Entry 7KYC (electron microscopy, 2.80 A resolution); this record covers chains A and B.

[Chain A]
Name: Phospholipid-transporting ATPase DNF1
Organism: Saccharomyces cerevisiae (strain ATCC 204508 / S288c)
Notes: EC 7.6.2.1
Reference sequence: P32660 (ATC5_YEAST); residue numbers follow UniProt; this construct covers 1-1571
Amino-acid sequence (1571 residues; row label = number of the first residue in the row):
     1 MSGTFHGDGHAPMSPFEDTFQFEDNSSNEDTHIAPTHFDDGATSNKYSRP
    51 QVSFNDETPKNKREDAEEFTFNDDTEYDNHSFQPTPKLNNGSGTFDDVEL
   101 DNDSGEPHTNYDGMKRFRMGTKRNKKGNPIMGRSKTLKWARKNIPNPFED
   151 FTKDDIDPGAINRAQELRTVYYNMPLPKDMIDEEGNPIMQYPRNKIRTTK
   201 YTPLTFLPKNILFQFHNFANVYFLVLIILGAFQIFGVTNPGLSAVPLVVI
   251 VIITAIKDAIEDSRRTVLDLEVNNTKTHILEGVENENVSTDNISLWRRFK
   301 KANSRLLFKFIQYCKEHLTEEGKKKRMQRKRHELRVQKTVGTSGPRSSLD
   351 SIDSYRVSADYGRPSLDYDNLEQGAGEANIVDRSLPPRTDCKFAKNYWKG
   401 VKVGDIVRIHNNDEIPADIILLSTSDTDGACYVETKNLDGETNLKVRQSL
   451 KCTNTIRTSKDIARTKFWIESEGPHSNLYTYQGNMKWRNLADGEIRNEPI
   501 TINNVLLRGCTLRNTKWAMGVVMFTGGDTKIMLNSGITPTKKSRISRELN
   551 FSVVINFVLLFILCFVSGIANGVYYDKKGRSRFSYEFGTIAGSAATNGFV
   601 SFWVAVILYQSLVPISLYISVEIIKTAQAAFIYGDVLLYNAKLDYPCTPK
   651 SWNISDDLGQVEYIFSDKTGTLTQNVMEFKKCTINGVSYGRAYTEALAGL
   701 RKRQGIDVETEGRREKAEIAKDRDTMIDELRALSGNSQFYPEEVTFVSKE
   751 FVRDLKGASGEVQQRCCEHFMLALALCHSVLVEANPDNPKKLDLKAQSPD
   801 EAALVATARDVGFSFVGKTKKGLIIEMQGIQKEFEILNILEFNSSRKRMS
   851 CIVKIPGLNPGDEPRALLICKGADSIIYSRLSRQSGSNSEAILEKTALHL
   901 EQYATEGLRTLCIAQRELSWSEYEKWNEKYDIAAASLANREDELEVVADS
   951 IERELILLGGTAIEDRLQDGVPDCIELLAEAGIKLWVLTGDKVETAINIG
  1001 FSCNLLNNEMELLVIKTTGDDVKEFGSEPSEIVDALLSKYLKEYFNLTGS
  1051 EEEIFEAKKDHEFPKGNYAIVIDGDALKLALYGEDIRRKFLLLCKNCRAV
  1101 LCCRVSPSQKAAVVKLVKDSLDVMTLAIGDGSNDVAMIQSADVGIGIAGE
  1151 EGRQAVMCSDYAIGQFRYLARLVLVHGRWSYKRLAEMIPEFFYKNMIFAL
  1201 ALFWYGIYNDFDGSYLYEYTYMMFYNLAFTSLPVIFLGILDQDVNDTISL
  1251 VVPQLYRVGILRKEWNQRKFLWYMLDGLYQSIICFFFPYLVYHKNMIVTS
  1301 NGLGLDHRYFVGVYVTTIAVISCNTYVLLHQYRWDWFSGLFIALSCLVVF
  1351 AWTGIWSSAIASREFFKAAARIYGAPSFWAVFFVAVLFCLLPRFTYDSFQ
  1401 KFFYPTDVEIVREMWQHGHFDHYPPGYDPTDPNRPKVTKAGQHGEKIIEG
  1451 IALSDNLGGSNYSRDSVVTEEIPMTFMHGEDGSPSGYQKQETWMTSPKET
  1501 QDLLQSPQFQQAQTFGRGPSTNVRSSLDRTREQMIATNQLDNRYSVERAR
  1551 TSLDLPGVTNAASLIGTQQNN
Unresolved in the structure: 1-165, 290-378, 858-862, 885-886, 1440-1571
Metal / ion sites: beryllium trifluoride ion near Asp667 (its only coordinating residue here); Mg2+: Asp667, Thr669, Asp1130
Swiss-Prot annotation at these positions:
  - region (Involved in phosphatidylcholine substrate selection): Ile234 to Gly241, Glu586 to Ile590
  - active site: Asp667 (4-aspartylphosphate intermediate)
  - binding site (ATP): Asp667, Lys668, Thr669, Glu801, Phe842, Ser844, Lys847, Lys871, Arg909, Thr910, Thr989, Gly990, Asp991, Arg1104, Lys1110, Asn1133, Asp1134
  - binding site (Mg(2+)): Asp667, Thr669, Asp1130, Asp1134
  - binding site (a 1,2-diacyl-sn-glycero-3-phospho-L-serine): Arg1393
  - site: Ile615 (Involved in the release of the transported lipid into the cytosolic leaflet)
  - modified residue: Ser53 (Phosphoserine), Thr70 (Phosphothreonine), Ser81 (Phosphoserine), Thr85 (Phosphothreonine), Ser92 (Phosphoserine), Thr94 (Phosphothreonine), Ser104 (Phosphoserine), Thr109 (Phosphothreonine), Ser351 (Phosphoserine), Ser354 (Phosphoserine), Ser358 (Phosphoserine), Ser365 (Phosphoserine), Tyr368 (Phosphotyrosine), Ser1506 (Phosphoserine), Thr1551 (Phosphothreonine), Ser1552 (Phosphoserine), Ser1563 (Phosphoserine)
  - cross-link: Lys895 (Glycyl lysine isopeptide (Lys-Gly) (interchain with G-Cter in ubiquitin))
  - mutagenesis: Gly230 to Ala231 (Increases phosphatidylserine uptake but not phosphatidic acid or sphingomyelin uptake), Ile234 to Phe235 (Decreases phosphatidylcholine and phosphatidylethanolamine uptake), Pro240 to Gly241 (Decreases phosphatidylcholine and phosphatidylethanolamine uptake), Ser243 (S243Y: Increases phosphatidylcholine and phosphatidylserine uptake), Arg264 (R264A: Increases glucosylceramide, phosphatidylethanolamine, and phosphatidylcholine uptake), Ile545 (I545T: Decreases phosphatidylcholine and phosphatidylehtanolamine uptake), Asn550 (N550I/K/S/Y: Increases phosphatidylserine uptake; N550K/S: Does not alter phosphatidic acid or sphingomyelin uptake), Phe551 (F551L: Decreases phosphatidylcholine and phosphatidylehtanolamine uptake), Ile555 (I555L: Decreases phosphatidylcholine and phosphatidylehtanolamine uptake), Val558 (V558E: Decreases phosphatidylcholine and phosphatidylehtanolamine uptake), Phe565 (F565L: Decreases phosphatidylcholine and phosphatidylehtanolamine uptake), Gly568 (G568A: Decreases phosphatidylcholine, phosphatidylserine and phosphatidylethanolamine uptake), 22 further mutagenesis entries in UniProt
From the paper describing this entry:
  - binding site for the ligand POV: Thr254, Lys257, Arg264, Gln610, Ser611, Glu622, Thr626, Phe631, Tyr633, Thr648, Trp652, Asn1226
  - mutagenesis - Q610A: abolished catalytic activity on GlcCer
  - mutagenesis - Q610A: abolished catalytic activity on PE
  - mutagenesis - Q610A: unchanged catalytic activity on PC
  - mutagenesis - N1226A: unchanged localization
  - mutagenesis - N1226A: abolished growth
  - mutagenesis - Y633A, T648A: unchanged catalytic activity
  - mutagenesis - W652A: decreased localization
  - contacts within the chain: Glu709-Arg1434 (salt bridge), Glu709-Lys1436
  - mutagenesis - S611A: increased catalytic activity on all three substrates
  - mutagenesis - N1226A: abolished catalytic activity on all three substrates
  - mutagenesis - W652A, W652S: decreased catalytic activity on all substrates
  - mutagenesis - R264A: increased catalytic activity on PC, PE, and GlcCer

[Chain B]
Name: Alkylphosphocholine resistance protein LEM3
Organism: Saccharomyces cerevisiae (strain ATCC 204508 / S288c)
Reference sequence: P42838 (LEM3_YEAST); residues 1-414 here = UniProt positions 1-414
Amino-acid sequence (414 residues; each row starts with the number of its first residue):
     1 MVNFDLGQVGEVFRRKDKGAIVSGDNPEEEEDVDASEFEEDEVKPVRTKN
    51 RRPKEDAFTQQRLAAINPVLTPRTVLPLYLLIAVVFVIVGGCILAQNSKV
   101 DEVTIYYQDCMTNATSSWSDIPSEHWQFVFHKYKTYNTAPQWRFVDDESD
   151 DFTKQRGTCQIRFTTPSDMKNNVYLNYVLEKFAANHRRYVLSFSEDQIRG
   201 EDASYETVHDATGINCKPLSKNADGKIYYPCGLIANSMFNDTFPLQLTNV
   251 GDTSNNYSLTNKGINWESDKKRYKKTKYNYTQIAPPPYWEKMYPDGYNET
   301 NIPDIQDWEEFQNWMRPGAFDKITKLIRINKNDTLPAGEYQLDIGLHWPV
   351 LEFNGKKGIYLTHGSHLGGRNPFLGIVYLIGGCICAAMALILLTFWLFGG
   401 RKIADASSLSWNMK
Unresolved in the structure: 1-35, 45-49
Disulfide bonds: Cys110-Cys159, Cys216-Cys231
Glycans and other covalent adducts: N-acetylglucosamine (NAG) linked to Asn113, Asn240, Asn256, Asn298, Asn332
Swiss-Prot annotation at these positions:
  - region: Gly400 to Lys414 (Required for localization to the plasma membrane)
  - modified residue: Ser36 (Phosphoserine)
  - glycosylation (N-linked (GlcNAc...) asparagine): Asn113, Asn240, Asn256, Asn279, Asn298, Asn332
  - mutagenesis: Arg51 (R51A: Increases glucosylceramide transport activity of DNF1 and DNF2, but not their phosphatidylethanolamine or phosphatidylcholine transport activity), Ala65 (A65V: Mildly reduces interaction with DNF1), Ala83 (A83T: Reduces interaction with DNF1), Cys110 (C110A: Strongly reduces interaction with DNF1. Mildly resistant to miltefosine. Decreases protein level. Normal protein level; when associated with C-159), Cys159 (C159A: Strongly reduces interaction with DNF1. Mildly resistant to miltefosine. Decreases protein level. Normal protein level; when associated with C-110), Cys216 (C216A: Decreases DNF1 activity. Reduces interaction with DNF1. Resistant to miltefosine. Sensitive to duramycin), Cys231 (C231A: Mildly decreases DNF1 activity. Reduces interaction with DNF1. Resistant to miltefosine), Ser237 (S237L: Strongly reduces interaction with DNF1), Gly375 (G375E: Reduces interaction with DNF1), Ala404 (A404V: Strongly reduces interaction with DNF1)
From the paper describing this entry:
  - post-translational modification sites: Asn240, Asn256, Asn298, Asn332
  - binding site for the ligand POV: Arg51
  - mutagenesis - R51A (1.5- to 2-fold): increased catalytic activity on GlcCer
  - mutagenesis - R51A: unchanged catalytic activity on PC or PE
  - mutagenesis - R51A: unchanged localization
  - specificity-determining residues: Arg51

[Chain A / chain B interface]
Pairs across the interface (199; chain A residue first):
  Lys395(A) - Lys44(B)
  Arg408(A) - Phe38(B)
  His410(A) - Asp41(B)
  Ser459(A) - Glu37(B)
  Tyr574(A) - His186(B)  hydrogen bond
  Gly579(A) - Glu352(B)
  Gly579(A) - Phe353(B)
  Arg580(A) - Phe353(B)
  Ser581(A) - Lys181(B)
  Ser581(A) - Phe182(B)
  Ser581(A) - Ala183(B)  hydrogen bond (side chain-backbone)
  Ser581(A) - Phe353(B)
  Ser584(A) - Tyr288(B)  hydrogen bond (backbone-side chain)
  Ser584(A) - Glu352(B)  hydrogen bond
  Ser584(A) - Phe353(B)
  Tyr585(A) - Phe182(B)  hydrophobic
  Tyr585(A) - Ser237(B)
  Tyr585(A) - Trp348(B)
  Tyr585(A) - Pro349(B)  hydrogen bond (side chain-backbone)
  Tyr585(A) - Phe353(B)  hydrophobic
  Glu586(A) - Ala183(B)
  Glu586(A) - His186(B)  salt bridge
  Glu586(A) - Tyr189(B)
  Phe587(A) - Leu219(B)  hydrophobic
  Phe587(A) - Leu233(B)  hydrophobic
  Phe587(A) - Asn236(B)
  Phe587(A) - Tyr288(B)
  Phe631(A) - Phe58(B)
  Phe631(A) - Thr59(B)
  Phe631(A) - Gln61(B)
  Tyr633(A) - Pro53(B)
  Gly634(A) - Pro53(B)
  Gly634(A) - Gln60(B)
  Asp635(A) - Pro53(B)
  Asp635(A) - Gln60(B)  hydrogen bond
  Val636(A) - Arg52(B)
  Val636(A) - Pro53(B)
  Val636(A) - Glu55(B)
  Val636(A) - Gln60(B)
  Leu637(A) - Arg62(B)
  Tyr639(A) - Asn50(B)
  Tyr639(A) - Arg51(B)
  Tyr639(A) - Arg52(B)
  Tyr639(A) - Pro53(B)
  Asp644(A) - Asn50(B)
  Asp644(A) - Arg51(B)  hydrogen bond (side chain-backbone)
  Pro646(A) - Arg51(B)
  Trp1179(A) - Gln61(B)
  Arg1183(A) - Gln61(B)  hydrogen bond
  Tyr1205(A) - Asn185(B)
  Tyr1205(A) - Ala319(B)  hydrogen bond (side chain-backbone)
  Tyr1208(A) - Asn185(B)  hydrogen bond (backbone-side chain)
  Tyr1208(A) - Phe320(B)  hydrophobic
  Asn1209(A) - Asn185(B)
  Asn1209(A) - His186(B)
  Asp1210(A) - His186(B)  salt bridge
  Asp1212(A) - His186(B)
  Asp1212(A) - Arg187(B)  hydrogen bond (backbone-side chain)
  Ser1214(A) - Asn185(B)  hydrogen bond (side chain-backbone)
  Gln1242(A) - Gln61(B)  hydrogen bond (side chain-backbone)
  Asp1246(A) - Arg62(B)  salt bridge
  Val1252(A) - Trp411(B)  hydrophobic
  Gln1254(A) - Trp411(B)
  Arg1257(A) - Trp411(B)
  Phe1287(A) - Phe373(B)
  Phe1287(A) - Val377(B)  hydrophobic
  Tyr1289(A) - Phe320(B)  hydrophobic
  Leu1290(A) - Asn371(B)  hydrogen bond (backbone-side chain)
  Leu1290(A) - Phe373(B)  hydrophobic
  Val1291(A) - Asn371(B)  hydrogen bond (backbone-side chain)
  Val1291(A) - Phe373(B)  hydrophobic
  Val1291(A) - Leu374(B)  hydrophobic
  His1293(A) - Lys322(B)
  His1293(A) - Asn371(B)
  Lys1294(A) - Lys322(B)
  Lys1294(A) - Arg370(B)
  Lys1294(A) - Asn371(B)
  Asn1295(A) - Thr324(B)  hydrogen bond (backbone-side chain)
  Asn1295(A) - Tyr360(B)
  Asn1295(A) - Gly369(B)
  Asn1295(A) - Arg370(B)
  Met1296(A) - Phe320(B)  hydrophobic
  Met1296(A) - Lys322(B)
  Ile1297(A) - Asn176(B)
  Ile1297(A) - Thr324(B)
  Ile1297(A) - Tyr360(B)  hydrophobic
  Ile1297(A) - Gly368(B)
  Ile1297(A) - Gly369(B)  hydrogen bond (backbone-backbone)
  Val1298(A) - Leu367(B)
  Val1298(A) - Gly368(B)
  Thr1299(A) - Gly368(B)
  Ser1300(A) - Tyr174(B)
  Ser1300(A) - Ser365(B)
  Ser1300(A) - His366(B)
  Asn1301(A) - Tyr174(B)  hydrogen bond (backbone-side chain)
  Asn1301(A) - Trp266(B)
  Gly1302(A) - Leu326(B)
  Leu1303(A) - Gly263(B)
  Leu1303(A) - Ile264(B)
  Leu1303(A) - Asn265(B)
  Leu1303(A) - Trp266(B)
  Leu1303(A) - Leu326(B)  hydrophobic
  Gly1304(A) - Trp266(B)  hydrogen bond (backbone-side chain)
  Gly1304(A) - Arg316(B)
  Asp1306(A) - Arg316(B)  salt bridge
  Asp1306(A) - Pro317(B)
  Asp1306(A) - Gly318(B)
  Asp1306(A) - Ala319(B)  hydrogen bond (backbone-backbone)
  Asp1306(A) - Lys325(B)  salt bridge
  His1307(A) - Arg316(B)
  His1307(A) - Pro317(B)
  Arg1308(A) - Val190(B)
  Arg1308(A) - Ala319(B)
  Val1311(A) - Ala319(B)  hydrophobic
  Val1311(A) - Phe320(B)  hydrophobic
  Tyr1332(A) - Asn67(B)
  Tyr1332(A) - Pro68(B)
  Arg1333(A) - Gln61(B)
  Arg1333(A) - Leu63(B)
  Arg1333(A) - Ala65(B)
  Arg1333(A) - Ile66(B)
  Arg1333(A) - Asn67(B)
  Trp1334(A) - Ala65(B)
  Trp1334(A) - Ile66(B)  hydrogen bond (backbone-backbone)
  Trp1334(A) - Pro68(B)
  Asp1335(A) - Leu63(B)
  Asp1335(A) - Ala64(B)
  Asp1335(A) - Ala65(B)
  Trp1336(A) - Leu63(B)
  Trp1336(A) - Ala64(B)  hydrogen bond (backbone-backbone)
  Phe1337(A) - Leu63(B)  hydrophobic
  Ile1360(A) - Arg199(B)
  Ile1360(A) - Lys271(B)
  Ile1360(A) - Arg272(B)
  Arg1363(A) - Glu195(B)
  Arg1363(A) - Arg272(B)  hydrogen bond (backbone-side chain)
  Glu1364(A) - Phe193(B)
  Phe1366(A) - Ser268(B)
  Phe1366(A) - Lys271(B)
  Lys1367(A) - Ser268(B)
  Arg1371(A) - Trp266(B)
  Arg1371(A) - Ser268(B)  hydrogen bond
  Arg1371(A) - Asp269(B)  salt bridge
  Pro1376(A) - His366(B)
  Pro1376(A) - Leu367(B)
  Ser1377(A) - Leu367(B)
  Ala1380(A) - Leu374(B)  hydrophobic
  Ala1380(A) - Tyr378(B)  hydrogen bond (backbone-side chain)
  Val1381(A) - Leu374(B)
  Phe1383(A) - Phe86(B)
  Phe1383(A) - Tyr378(B)
  Val1384(A) - Phe86(B)  hydrophobic
  Val1384(A) - Val377(B)  hydrophobic
  Val1384(A) - Tyr378(B)  hydrophobic
  Leu1387(A) - Ile82(B)  hydrophobic
  Leu1387(A) - Phe86(B)  hydrophobic
  Phe1388(A) - Val377(B)
  Phe1388(A) - Gly381(B)
  Leu1391(A) - Tyr79(B)  hydrophobic
  Leu1391(A) - Ile384(B)  hydrophobic
  Phe1394(A) - Leu70(B)  hydrophobic
  Phe1394(A) - Val75(B)  hydrophobic
  Phe1394(A) - Leu78(B)  hydrophobic
  Phe1394(A) - Tyr79(B)
  Thr1395(A) - Tyr79(B)  hydrogen bond
  Thr1395(A) - Met388(B)
  Ser1398(A) - Val75(B)
  Phe1399(A) - Phe395(B)  hydrophobic
  Lys1401(A) - Arg401(B)  hydrogen bond (backbone-side chain)
  Phe1402(A) - Leu70(B)
  Phe1402(A) - Thr71(B)
  Phe1402(A) - Pro72(B)
  Phe1402(A) - Val75(B)  hydrophobic
  Phe1402(A) - Trp396(B)
  Phe1402(A) - Arg401(B)  hydrogen bond (backbone-side chain)
  Phe1403(A) - Phe395(B)
  Phe1403(A) - Trp396(B)  hydrophobic
  Phe1403(A) - Gly399(B)
  Pro1405(A) - Arg401(B)
  Asp1407(A) - Leu409(B)
  Asp1407(A) - Ser410(B)  hydrogen bond (side chain-backbone)
  Asp1407(A) - Trp411(B)
  Ile1410(A) - Asp405(B)
  Ile1410(A) - Ser408(B)
  Ile1410(A) - Leu409(B)  hydrophobic
  Val1411(A) - Leu409(B)  hydrophobic
  Arg1412(A) - Asn67(B)
  Arg1412(A) - Pro68(B)  hydrogen bond (side chain-backbone)
  Arg1412(A) - Val69(B)
  Glu1413(A) - Arg401(B)  salt bridge
  Glu1413(A) - Ile403(B)
  Met1414(A) - Ala404(B)  hydrophobic
  Met1414(A) - Ala406(B)  hydrophobic
  Trp1415(A) - Asn67(B)
  Gln1416(A) - Asn67(B)
  Gln1416(A) - Val69(B)
  His1417(A) - Ala404(B)
  Pro1425(A) - Arg62(B)
  Gly1426(A) - Arg62(B)
Interface residues without a listed pair, chain A (112 interface residues in all): Asn239, Arg457, Lys516, Trp517, Val604, Tyr645, Thr648, Glu1062, His1176, Gly1213, Ile1239, Asp1243, Leu1255, Phe1285, Tyr1292, Leu1305, Trp1379, His1419
Interface residues without a listed pair, chain B (106 interface residues in all): Glu42, Leu191, Thr212, Gly213, Ile214, Met315, Pro372, Ile380, Cys385, Leu392, Lys414
Interface features reported in the paper:
  - interface residues, chain A: Lys395(A), Arg408(A), Arg457(A), Lys516(A)
  - interface residues, chain B: Gly400(B)

[Overview]
Chain A and chain B form an interface of 112 and 106 residues respectively; the contacts include 30 hydrogen
bonds and 7 salt bridges. Polar pairs include Glu586(A)-His186(B), Asp1210(A)-His186(B) and
Asp1246(A)-Arg62(B). The paper reports a binding site for the ligand POV at Thr254(A), Lys257(A) and Arg51(B)
among others; W652A and W652S of chain A reduce catalytic activity on all substrates; 9 substitutions were
tested in all.
Here chain A is Phospholipid-transporting ATPase DNF1 and chain B is Alkylphosphocholine resistance protein
LEM3, both from Saccharomyces cerevisiae (strain ATCC 204508 / S288c). Entry 7KYC (Structure of the S.
cerevisiae phosphatidylcholine flippase Dnf1-Lem3 complex in the E2P state) was determined by electron
microscopy together with 7KY5, 7KY6, 7KY7, 7KY8, 7KY9, 7KYA and 7KYB from the same study.
